6HBW - chains A and C of the 4 polymer chains in the assembly; structure by X-ray diffraction, 2.00 A resolution.

# Chain A (and C)
Molecule: Protein (hemoglobin alpha 1)
From: Homo sapiens
Notes: chain C of this document is another copy of the same molecule, construct and numbering; everything in this record applies to it too
UniProtKB: P69905 (HBA_HUMAN); residue numbers follow UniProt; this construct covers 1-141
Sequence (141 residues; row label = number of the first residue in the row):
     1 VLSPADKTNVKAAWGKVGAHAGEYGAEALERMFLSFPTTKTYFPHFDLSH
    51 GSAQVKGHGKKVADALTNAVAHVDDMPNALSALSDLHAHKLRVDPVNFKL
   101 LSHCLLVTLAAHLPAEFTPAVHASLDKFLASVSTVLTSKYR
Ion coordination: heme Fe near His87 (its only coordinating residue here)
Ligand contacts: heme (HEM): Met32, Thr39, Tyr42, Phe43, His45, Phe46, His58, Lys61, Val62, Ala65, Leu66, Leu83, Leu86, His87, Leu91, Val93, Asn97, Phe98, Leu101, Val132, Leu136
Swiss-Prot annotation at these positions:
  - site: Lys61 (Not glycated)
  - natural variant: Asp6 (A6D: In J-Toronto; this construct carries the variant), Ala13 (A13D: In J-Paris 1/J-Aljezur), Glu27 (A27E: In Shenyang; this construct carries the variant), Lys61 (K61N: In Zambia; deletion: In Clinic), Asp64 (A64D: In Pontoise; this construct carries the variant), Asp75 (D75A: In Lille; D75G: In Chapel Hill; D75N: In G-Pest), Ala111 (A111D: In Petah Tikva)

# How chain A and chain C interact
Contacting residue pairs (4):
  Asp126(A) - Arg141(C)  salt bridge
  Lys127(A) - Arg141(C)  hydrogen bond (side chain-backbone)
  Arg141(A) - Asp126(C)  salt bridge
  Arg141(A) - Lys127(C)  hydrogen bond (backbone-side chain)
Interface residues without a listed pair, chain A (6 interface residues in all): Val1, Ala123, Ala130
Interface residues without a listed pair, chain C (5 interface residues in all): Ala130, Ser138

# In short
6 residues of chain A face 5 of chain C across their interface, with 2 hydrogen bonds and 2 salt bridges.
Polar contacts include Asp126(A)-Arg141(C) and Lys127(A)-Arg141(C). Chain A binds heme.
Chain A and chain C are both Protein (hemoglobin alpha 1) (Homo sapiens); the structure, Crystal structure of
deoxy-human hemoglobin beta6 glu->trp, was determined by X-ray diffraction.
